PDB entry 5MGT | X-ray diffraction, 1.90 A resolution | chains A and B

== Chain A (and B) ==
Molecule: C-type lectin domain family 2 member D
Source organism: Homo sapiens
Notes: chain B of this document is another copy of the same molecule, construct and numbering; everything in this record applies to it too
UniProtKB: Q9UHP7 (CLC2D_HUMAN); residues 72-191 here = UniProt positions 72-191
Sequence (135 residues; each row starts with the number of its first residue):
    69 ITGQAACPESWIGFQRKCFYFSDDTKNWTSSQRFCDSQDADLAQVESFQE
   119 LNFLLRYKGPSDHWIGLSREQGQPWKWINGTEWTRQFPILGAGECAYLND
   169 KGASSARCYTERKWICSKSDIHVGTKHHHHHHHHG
Not modelled in the structure: 69-72, 189-203 (chain B: 69-73, 190-203)
Disulfide bonds: C75-C86, C103-C184, C163-C176
Covalent attachments: N-acetylglucosamine (NAG) linked to N95, N147
Construct notes: expression tag (69-71, 192-203); engineered mutation C176 (His in Q9UHP7)
Swiss-Prot annotation at these positions:
  - glycosylation (N-linked (GlcNAc...) asparagine): N95, N147
Reported in the primary citation:
  - post-translational modification sites: N95, N147
  - mutagenesis - N120R/R153E/K169A: decreased binding to Killer cell lectin-like receptor subfamily B member 1

== Interface between chain A and chain B ==
Pairs across the interface (24; chain A residue first):
  A73(A) - Q83(B)
  A73(A) - R84(B)
  E77(A) - Q83(B)
  I80(A) - I80(B)  hydrophobic
  I80(A) - G81(B)
  I80(A) - F82(B)  hydrophobic
  I80(A) - F121(B)  hydrophobic
  G81(A) - I80(B)
  G81(A) - G81(B)  hydrogen bond (backbone-backbone)
  F82(A) - I80(B)  hydrophobic
  Q83(A) - E77(B)  hydrogen bond
  F89(A) - R124(B)
  Q117(A) - E77(B)  hydrogen bond
  Q117(A) - S78(B)
  F121(A) - I80(B)  hydrophobic
  F121(A) - Y125(B)  hydrophobic
  R124(A) - F89(B)
  R124(A) - R124(B)
  R124(A) - Y125(B)  hydrogen bond (side chain-backbone)
  R124(A) - K126(B)  hydrogen bond (side chain-backbone)
  Y125(A) - F121(B)  hydrophobic
  Y125(A) - R124(B)  hydrogen bond (backbone-side chain)
  Y125(A) - Y125(B)  hydrophobic
  K126(A) - R124(B)  hydrogen bond (backbone-side chain)
Interface residues without a listed pair, chain A (15 interface residues in all): A74, R84, D188
Interface residues without a listed pair, chain B (16 interface residues in all): A74, W79, H131, D188

== In short ==
Chain A and chain B form an interface of 15 and 16 residues respectively; the contacts include 7 hydrogen
bonds. Polar contacts include Q83(A)-E77(B), Q117(A)-E77(B) and R124(A)-Y125(B). The paper reports that
N120R/R153E/K169A of chain A reduce binding to Killer cell lectin-like receptor subfamily B member 1;
modification sites N95(A) and N147(A).
Chain A and chain B are both C-type lectin domain family 2 member D (Homo sapiens); the structure, Complex of
human NKR-P1 and LLT1 in deglycosylated forms, was determined by X-ray diffraction (same publication as 5MGR
and 5MGS).
